9IV6 - chains B and S of the 5 polymer chains in the assembly; structure by electron microscopy, 2.71 A resolution.

Chain B:
Molecule: Guanine nucleotide-binding protein G(I)/G(S)/G(T) subunit beta-1
Organism: Homo sapiens
UniProt: P62873 (GBB1_HUMAN); residues 2-340 here = UniProt positions 2-340
Sequence (377 residues; row label = number of the first residue in the row; numbers below 1 keep their minus sign (Met-10 is residue -10)):
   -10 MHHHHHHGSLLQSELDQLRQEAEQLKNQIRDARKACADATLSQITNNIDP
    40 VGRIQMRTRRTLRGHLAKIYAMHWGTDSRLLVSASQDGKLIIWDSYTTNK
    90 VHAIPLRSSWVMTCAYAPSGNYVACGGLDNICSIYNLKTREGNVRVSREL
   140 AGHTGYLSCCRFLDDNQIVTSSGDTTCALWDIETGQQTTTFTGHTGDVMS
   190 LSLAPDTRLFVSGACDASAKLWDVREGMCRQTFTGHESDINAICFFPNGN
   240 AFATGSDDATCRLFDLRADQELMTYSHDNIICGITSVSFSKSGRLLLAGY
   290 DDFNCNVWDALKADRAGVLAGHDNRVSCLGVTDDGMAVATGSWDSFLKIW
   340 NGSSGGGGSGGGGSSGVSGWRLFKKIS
Disordered / not traced: -10 to 6, 341-366
Differences from the reference sequence: initiating methionine (-10); expression tag (-9 to 1, 341-366)
Swiss-Prot annotation at these positions:
  - modified residue: Ser2 (N-acetylserine), His266 (Phosphohistidine)

Chain S:
Molecule: scFv16
Organism: synthetic construct
Notes: antibody fragment or engineered binder
Sequence (285 residues; each row starts with the number of its first residue; note: 13 numbers in that range are skipped by the numbering (no residue carries them; nothing is unmodelled there); a row labelled like 121A-121N holds insertion residues (121A, then the next letters in order); numbers below 1 keep their minus sign (Met-36 is residue -36)):
   -36 MLLVNQSHQGFNKEHTSKMVSAIVLYVLLAAAAHSAFAVQLVESGGGLVQ
    14 PGGSRKLSCSASGFAFSSFGMHWVRQAPEKGLEWVAYISSGSGTIYYADT
    64 VKGRFTISRDDPKNTLFLQMTSLRSEDTAMYYCVRSIYYYGSSPFDFWGQ
   114 GTTLTVSA
121A-121N GGGGSGGGGSGGGG
   135 SADIVMTQATSSVPVTPGESVSISCRSSKSLLHSNGNTYLYWFLQRPGQS
   185 PQLLIYRMSNLASGVPDRFSGSGSGTAFTLTISRLEAEDVGVYYCMQHLE
   235 YPLTFGAGTKLEL
Disordered / not traced: -36 to 1, 121A-121N, 247
Disulfide bonds: Cys22-Cys96

How chain B and chain S interact:
Residue-residue contacts (8):
  Arg68(B) with Tyr103(S)
  Leu69(B) with Tyr103(S), hydrophobic
  Val90(B) with Tyr102(S), hydrophobic
  Arg129(B) with Val2(S); Arg98(S), hydrogen bond (backbone-side chain)
  Glu130(B) with Gly26(S); Phe27(S)
  Gly131(B) with Phe32(S)
Also at the interface, not in a pair above, chain B (8 interface residues in all): Asp66, His91
Also at the interface, not in a pair above, chain S (8 interface residues in all): Ala28

In short:
Chain B and chain S each contribute 8 residues to their interface, with 1 hydrogen bond. Its one
hydrogen-bonded contact is Arg129(B)-Arg98(S).
Here chain B is Guanine nucleotide-binding protein G(I)/G(S)/G(T) subunit beta-1 (Homo sapiens) and chain S is
scFv16 (synthetic construct). Entry 9IV6 (Cryo-EM structure of hGPR4-Gs complex in pH7.0) was determined by
electron microscopy.
